PDB entry 4RS5 | X-ray diffraction, 3.81 A resolution | chains E and H of the 15 polymer chains in the assembly

== Chain E (and H) ==
Molecule: Capsid protein VP3
From: Enterovirus A71
Notes: chain H of this document is another copy of the same molecule, construct and numbering; everything in this record applies to it too
UniProt: F6KTB0 (F6KTB0_9ENTO); residues 1-242 here correspond to UniProt positions 324-565 (UniProt number = residue number + 323)
Chain sequence (242 residues; row label = number of the first residue in the row):
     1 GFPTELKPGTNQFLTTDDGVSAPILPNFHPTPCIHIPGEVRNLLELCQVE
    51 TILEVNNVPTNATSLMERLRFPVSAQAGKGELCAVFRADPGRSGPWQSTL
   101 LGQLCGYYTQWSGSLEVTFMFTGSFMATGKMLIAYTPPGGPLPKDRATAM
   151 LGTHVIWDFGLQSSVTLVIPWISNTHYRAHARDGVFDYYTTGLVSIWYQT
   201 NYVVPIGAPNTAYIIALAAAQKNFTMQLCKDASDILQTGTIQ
Not modelled in the structure: 175-189, 239-242
Construct notes: engineered mutation Q227 (Lys550 in F6KTB0)

== How chain E and chain H interact ==
Pairs across the interface - 29 pairs, chain E then chain H:
  F2(E) - F2(H)  hydrophobic
  P3(E) - F2(H)  hydrogen bond (backbone-backbone)
  T4(E) - F2(H)
  T4(E) - T4(H)
  E5(E) - G1(H)
  E5(E) - F2(H)  hydrogen bond (backbone-backbone)
  E5(E) - P3(H)
  E5(E) - T4(H)
  L6(E) - T4(H)
  L6(E) - L6(H)  hydrophobic
  K7(E) - T4(H)  hydrogen bond (backbone-backbone)
  K7(E) - E5(H)
  G9(E) - E5(H)
  T10(E) - E5(H)
  T10(E) - L6(H)
  N11(E) - L6(H)  hydrogen bond (backbone-backbone)
  Q12(E) - E5(H)  hydrogen bond
  Q12(E) - P8(H)
  V20(E) - K7(H)  hydrogen bond (backbone-side chain)
  S21(E) - K7(H)  hydrogen bond
  A22(E) - Q12(H)
  P23(E) - L14(H)
  P23(E) - T16(H)
  I24(E) - L14(H)  hydrophobic
  I24(E) - T16(H)  hydrogen bond (backbone-side chain)
  L25(E) - L228(H)  hydrophobic
  P26(E) - T16(H)
  F28(E) - Q227(H)
  H29(E) - Q227(H)
Other interface residues (no listed pair), chain E (23 interface residues in all): P8, F13, D17, G19

== Overview ==
The interface between chain E and chain H involves 23 residues on one side and 13 on the other, with 8
hydrogen bonds. Polar contacts include Q12(E)-E5(H), V20(E)-K7(H) and S21(E)-K7(H).
Both chains are Capsid protein VP3 (Enterovirus A71). Entry 4RS5 (Crystal structure of an uncoating
intermediate of a EV71 recombinant virus) was determined by X-ray diffraction, deposited together with 4RQP
and 4RR3.
